PDB entry 9H9E | electron microscopy, 3.60 A resolution | chains A and C of the 4 polymer chains in the assembly

Chain A:
Molecule: Gamma-aminobutyric acid receptor subunit alpha-1
From: Homo sapiens
UniProt: P14867 (GBRA1_HUMAN); residues 10-429 here correspond to UniProt positions 37-456 (UniProt number = residue number + 27)
Sequence (484 residues; row label = number of the first residue in the row; numbers below 1 keep their minus sign (Met-54 is residue -54)):
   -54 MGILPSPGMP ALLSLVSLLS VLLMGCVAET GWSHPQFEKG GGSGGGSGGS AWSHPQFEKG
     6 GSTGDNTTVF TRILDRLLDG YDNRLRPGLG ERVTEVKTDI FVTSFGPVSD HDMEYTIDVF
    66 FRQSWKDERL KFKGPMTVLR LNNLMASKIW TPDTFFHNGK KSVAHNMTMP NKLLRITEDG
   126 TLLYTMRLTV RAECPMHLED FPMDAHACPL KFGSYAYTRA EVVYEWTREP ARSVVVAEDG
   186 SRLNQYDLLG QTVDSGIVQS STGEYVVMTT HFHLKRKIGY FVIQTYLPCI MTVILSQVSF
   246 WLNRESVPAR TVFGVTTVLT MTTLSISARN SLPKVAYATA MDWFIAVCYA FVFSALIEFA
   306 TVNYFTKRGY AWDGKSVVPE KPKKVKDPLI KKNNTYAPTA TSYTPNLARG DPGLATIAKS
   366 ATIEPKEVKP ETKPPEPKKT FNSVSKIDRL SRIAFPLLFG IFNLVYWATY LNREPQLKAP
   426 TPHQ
Not modelled in the structure: -54 to 9, 313-387, 419-429
Cystine bridges: Cys139-Cys153
Glycans and other covalent adducts: N-acetylglucosamine (NAG) linked to Asn111
Sequence notes: initiating methionine (-54); expression tag (-53 to 9)
Small-molecule neighbours:
  - phosphatidylcholine (PC7; (7S)-4-hydroxy-N,N,N-trimethyl-9-oxo-7-[(palmitoyloxy)methyl]-3,5,8-trioxa-4-phosphahexacosan-1-aminium 4-oxide), molecule 1: Ile228, Leu232, Met236, Ile239
  - phosphatidylcholine (PC7), molecule 2: Val257, Val260, Thr261, Leu264, Thr268, Ile271, Asn275, Lys279
  - phosphatidylglycerol (PGT; (1S)-2-{[{[(2R)-2,3-dihydroxypropyl]oxy}(hydroxy)phosphoryl]oxy}-1-[(palmitoyloxy)methyl]ethyl stearate): Lys222, Ile223, Gly224, Val227, Ile235, Ile239, Pro401, Phe404, Gly405, Asn408, Trp412
  - 1,2-dipalmitoyl-sn-glycero-3-phosphate (PX6): Arg249, Phe296, Ser299, Ile302, Glu303, Thr306, Phe310, Ser390, Lys391, Ile392, Leu395, Ala399, Phe400, Leu403
Swiss-Prot annotation at these positions:
  - binding site (4-aminobutanoate): Arg67, Thr130
  - binding site (3alpha-hydroxy-5alpha-pregnan-11,20-dione): Trp246
  - glycosylation (N-linked (GlcNAc...) asparagine): Asn11, Asn111
From the paper describing this entry:
  - mutagenesis - C234W, V238W, T262W, S396W: decreased binding to Novel acetylcholine receptor chaperone (chain C)
  - post-translational modification sites: Asn111

Chain C:
Molecule: Novel acetylcholine receptor chaperone
From: Homo sapiens
UniProt: Q53FP2 (NACHO_HUMAN); residue numbers follow UniProt; this construct covers 1-167
Sequence (187 residues; each row starts with the number of its first residue):
     1 MASPRTVTIV ALSVALGLFF VFMGTIKLTP RLSKDAYSEM KRAYKSYVRA LPLLKKMGIN
    61 SILLRKSIGA LEVACGIVMT LVPGRPKDVA NFFLLLLVLA VLFFHQLVGD PLKRYAHALV
   121 FGILLTCRLL IARKPEDRSS EKKPLPGNAE EQPSLYEKAP QGKVKVSGGS GGSGGSGKTE
   181 TSQVAPA
Not modelled in the structure: 1, 135-187
Sequence notes: expression tag (168-187)
Small-molecule neighbours: 1,2-dipalmitoyl-sn-glycero-3-phosphate (PX6): Phe92, Leu96, Leu99
From the paper describing this entry:
  - mutagenesis - F19A/M23A, L95A/L96A, L102A/Q106A, V120A/L124A: decreased expression

Interface between chain A and chain C:
Residue-residue contacts (32):
  Thr256(A) - Leu130(C)
  Val263(A) - Leu119(C)  hydrophobic
  Thr267(A) - Leu112(C)
  Thr267(A) - Tyr115(C)
  Thr267(A) - Leu119(C)
  Ser270(A) - Gln106(C)  hydrogen bond
  Ile271(A) - Tyr115(C)
  Arg274(A) - Gln106(C)  hydrogen bond
  Arg274(A) - Gly109(C)
  Ala283(A) - Leu107(C)
  Asp287(A) - Gln106(C)
  Ala291(A) - Phe103(C)  hydrophobic
  Ala291(A) - Gln106(C)
  Ala291(A) - Leu107(C)
  Val292(A) - Phe103(C)  hydrophobic
  Tyr294(A) - Leu102(C)  hydrophobic
  Tyr294(A) - Leu119(C)
  Phe298(A) - Leu95(C)
  Phe298(A) - Leu99(C)  hydrophobic
  Ser299(A) - Leu99(C)
  Leu301(A) - Thr126(C)
  Ile302(A) - Leu95(C)  hydrophobic
  Ala305(A) - Thr126(C)
  Ala305(A) - Leu129(C)  hydrophobic
  Ala305(A) - Leu130(C)  hydrophobic
  Thr306(A) - Phe92(C)
  Asn308(A) - Leu130(C)
  Tyr309(A) - Arg85(C)
  Tyr309(A) - Asp88(C)  hydrogen bond
  Tyr309(A) - Leu129(C)  hydrophobic
  Tyr309(A) - Ala132(C)  hydrophobic
  Tyr309(A) - Arg133(C)  hydrogen bond (backbone-side chain)
Interface residues without a listed pair, chain A (26 interface residues in all): Val252, Val260, Ala281, Trp288, Ile290, Phe304, Phe310
Interface residues without a listed pair, chain C (22 interface residues in all): Val98, Val108, Asp110, Ile123

Overview:
26 residues of chain A face 22 of chain C across their interface, with 4 hydrogen bonds. Among the polar pairs
are Ser270(A)-Gln106(C), Arg274(A)-Gln106(C) and Tyr309(A)-Asp88(C). The paper reports that C234W, V238W and
T262W of chain A, among others, reduce binding to Novel acetylcholine receptor chaperone (chain C); a
modification site at Asn111(A); 8 substitutions were tested in all.
Here chain A is Gamma-aminobutyric acid receptor subunit alpha-1 and chain C is Novel acetylcholine receptor
chaperone, both from Homo sapiens. Entry 9H9E (Cryo-EM structure of the human GABAA receptor alpha1 subunit in
complex with the assembly factor NACHO/TMEM35A) was determined by electron microscopy.
